PDB entry 5W66 | electron microscopy, 3.90 A resolution | chains B and T of the 20 polymer chains in the assembly

Chain B:
Name: DNA-directed RNA polymerase I subunit RPA135
From: Saccharomyces cerevisiae (strain ATCC 204508 / S288c)
Notes: EC 2.7.7.6
Reference sequence: P22138 (RPA2_YEAST); residue numbers follow UniProt; this construct covers 1-1203
Sequence (1203 residues; row label = number of the first residue in the row):
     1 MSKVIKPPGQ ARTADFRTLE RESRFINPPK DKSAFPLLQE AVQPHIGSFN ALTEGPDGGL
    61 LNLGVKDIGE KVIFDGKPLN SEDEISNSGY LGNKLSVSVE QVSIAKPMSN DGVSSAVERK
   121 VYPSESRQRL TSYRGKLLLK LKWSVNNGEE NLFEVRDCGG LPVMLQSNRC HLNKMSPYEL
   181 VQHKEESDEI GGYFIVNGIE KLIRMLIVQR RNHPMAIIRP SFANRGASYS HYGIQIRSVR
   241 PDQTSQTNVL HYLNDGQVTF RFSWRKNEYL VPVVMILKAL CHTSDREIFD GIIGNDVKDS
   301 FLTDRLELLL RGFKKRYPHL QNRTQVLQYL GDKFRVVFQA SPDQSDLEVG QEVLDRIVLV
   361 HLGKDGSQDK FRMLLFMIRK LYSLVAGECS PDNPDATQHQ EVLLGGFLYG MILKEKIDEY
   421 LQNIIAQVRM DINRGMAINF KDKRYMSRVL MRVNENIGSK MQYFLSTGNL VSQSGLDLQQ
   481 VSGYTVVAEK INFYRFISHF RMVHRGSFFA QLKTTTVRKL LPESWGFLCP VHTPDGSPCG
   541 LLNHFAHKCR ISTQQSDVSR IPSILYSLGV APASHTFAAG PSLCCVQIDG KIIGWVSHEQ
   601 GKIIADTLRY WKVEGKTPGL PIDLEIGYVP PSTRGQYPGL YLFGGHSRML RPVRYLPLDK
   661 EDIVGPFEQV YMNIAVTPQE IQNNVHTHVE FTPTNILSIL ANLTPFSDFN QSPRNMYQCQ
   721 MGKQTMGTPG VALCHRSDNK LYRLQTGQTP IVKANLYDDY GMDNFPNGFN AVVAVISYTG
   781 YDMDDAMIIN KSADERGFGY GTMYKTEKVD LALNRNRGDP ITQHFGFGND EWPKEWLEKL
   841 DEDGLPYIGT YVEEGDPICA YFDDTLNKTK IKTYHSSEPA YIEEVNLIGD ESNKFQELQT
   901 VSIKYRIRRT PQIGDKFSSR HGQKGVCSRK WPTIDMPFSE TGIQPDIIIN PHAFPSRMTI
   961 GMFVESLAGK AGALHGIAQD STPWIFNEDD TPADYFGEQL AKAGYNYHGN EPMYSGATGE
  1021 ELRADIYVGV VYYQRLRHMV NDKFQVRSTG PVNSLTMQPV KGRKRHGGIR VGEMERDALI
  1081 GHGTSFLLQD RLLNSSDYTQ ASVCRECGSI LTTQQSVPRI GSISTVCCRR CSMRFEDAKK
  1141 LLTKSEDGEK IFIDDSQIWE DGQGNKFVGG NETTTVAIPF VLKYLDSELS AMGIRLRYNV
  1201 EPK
Unresolved in the structure: 1-11, 81-85, 1144-1145, 1197-1203
Metal / ion sites: Zn2+: Cys-1104, Cys-1107, Cys-1128, Cys-1131
Swiss-Prot annotation at these positions:
  - zinc finger: Cys-1104 to Cys-1131 (C4-type)
  - modified residue: Ser-2 (N-acetylserine), Ser-81 (Phosphoserine), Ser-1156 (Phosphoserine)
  - mutagenesis: Cys-1104 (C1104A: No effect; when associated with A-1107; A-1128 and A-1131), Cys-1107 (C1107A: Lethal. Abolishes recruitment of RPA1 to Pol I. No effect; when associated with A-1104; A-1128 and A-1131), Cys-1127 (C1127R: Responsible of suppression of RPA190-5 and RPA190-1 mutations), Cys-1128 (C1128A: No effect; when associated with A-1104; A-1107 and A-1131), Cys-1131 (C1131A: No effect; when associated with A-1104; A-1107 and A-1128)

Chain T:
Molecule: template strand DNA
Sequence (54 nucleotides; numbered 1 to 54; the number before each row is that of its first residue):
     1 TGTCTTCAAC TGCTTTCGCA TGAAGTACCT CCCAACTACT TTTCCTCACA CTTG

Chain B / chain T interface:
Residue-residue contacts (20):
  Ser-115(B) with DC36(T), phosphate contact
  Met-430(B) with DC28(T), phosphate contact
  Arg-452(B) with DC29(T), salt bridge to the phosphate
  Asn-454(B) with DA27(T), phosphate contact
  Tyr-463(B) with DA24(T), sugar contact
  Ser-466(B) with DA24(T), phosphate contact
  Thr-467(B) with DA24(T), phosphate contact
  Asn-739(B) with DT21(T), phosphate contact
  Lys-740(B) with DT21(T), salt bridge to the phosphate
  Lys-894(B) with DA34(T), phosphate contact
  Lys-1061(B) with DC19(T), phosphate contact
  Gly-1062(B) with DC19(T), phosphate contact
  Arg-1063(B) with DC19(T), hydrogen bond to the phosphate; DA20(T), salt bridge to the phosphate
  Lys-1064(B) with DG22(T), salt bridge to the phosphate
  Ile-1069(B) with DG18(T), phosphate contact
  Arg-1070(B) with DC17(T), phosphate contact; DG18(T), hydrogen bond to the phosphate
  Gly-1072(B) with DC17(T), phosphate contact
  Met-1074(B) with DT16(T), sugar contact
Other interface residues (no listed pair), chain B (27 interface residues in all): Gly-112, Val-113, Gln-427, Asn-893, Asp-1042, Gln-1045, Gly-1068, Glu-1073, Glu-1075
Other interface residues (no listed pair), chain T (14 interface residues in all): DA35

Summary:
Chain B and chain T form an interface of 27 and 14 residues respectively, with 2 hydrogen bonds and 4 salt
bridges. Among the polar pairs are Arg-1063(B)/DC19(T), Arg-1070(B)/DG18(T) and Arg-452(B)/DC29(T). From
UniProt: 5 mutagenesis sites on chain B.
Here chain B is DNA-directed RNA polymerase I subunit RPA135 (Saccharomyces cerevisiae (strain ATCC 204508 /
S288c)) and chain T is template strand DNA. Entry 5W66 (RNA polymerase I Initial Transcribing Complex State 3)
was determined by electron microscopy, deposited together with 5W65, 5W5Y and 5W64.
